Entry 8X7K (electron microscopy, 3.27 A resolution); this record covers chains A and J of the 12 polymer chains in the assembly.

# Chain A
Name: Histone H3.2
From: Homo sapiens
UniProtKB: Q71DI3 (H32_HUMAN); residues 38-134 here correspond to UniProt positions 39-135 (UniProt number = residue number + 1)
Chain sequence (97 residues; row label = number of the first residue in the row):
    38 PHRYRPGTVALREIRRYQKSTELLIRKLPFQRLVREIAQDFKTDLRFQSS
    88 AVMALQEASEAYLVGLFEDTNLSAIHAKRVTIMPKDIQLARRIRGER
Unresolved in the structure: 38
Construct notes: conflict Ser110 (Cys111 in Q71DI3)
UniProt features mapped onto this chain:
  - modified residue: Tyr41 (Phosphotyrosine), Lys56 (N6,N6,N6-trimethyllysine), Ser57 (Phosphoserine), Lys64 (N6-(2-hydroxyisobutyryl)lysine), Lys79 (N6,N6,N6-trimethyllysine), Thr80 (Phosphothreonine), Ser86 (Phosphoserine), Thr107 (Phosphothreonine), Lys115 (N6-acetyllysine), Lys122 (N6-(2-hydroxyisobutyryl)lysine)

# Chain J
Molecule: 143-nt DNA strand
From: Homo sapiens
Sequence (143 nucleotides; numbered -70 to 72; the number before each row is that of its first residue; numbers below 1 keep their minus sign (DG-70 is residue -70)):
   -70 GAGAATCCCGGTGCCGAGGCCGCTCAATTGGTCGTAGACAGCTCTAGCAC
   -20 CGCTTAAACGCACGTACGCGCTGTCCCCCGCGTTTTAACCGCCAAGGGGA
    30 TTACTCCCTAGTCTCCAGGCACGTGTCAGATATATACATCCTG

# How chain A and chain J interact
Contacting residue pairs (21):
  Arg40(A) with DG9(J), hydrogen bond to the base; DC10(J), hydrogen bond to the sugar
  Tyr41(A) with DG9(J), sugar contact; DC10(J), phosphate contact
  Pro43(A) with DC8(J), phosphate contact; DG9(J), sugar contact
  Gly44(A) with DC8(J), phosphate contact; DG9(J), hydrogen bond to the phosphate
  Thr45(A) with DG9(J), phosphate contact
  Val46(A) with DG9(J), phosphate contact
  Ala47(A) with DG9(J), hydrogen bond to the phosphate
  Arg49(A) with DA-66(J), sugar contact
  Lys56(A) with DC-64(J), salt bridge to the phosphate
  Arg63(A) with DA17(J), phosphate contact; DC18(J), salt bridge to the phosphate
  Lys64(A) with DC18(J), hydrogen bond to the phosphate
  Leu65(A) with DA17(J), phosphate contact; DC18(J), hydrogen bond to the phosphate
  Pro66(A) with DA17(J), sugar contact
  Arg69(A) with DA17(J), salt bridge to the phosphate
  Arg83(A) with DG27(J), sugar contact
Other interface residues (no listed pair), chain A (18 interface residues in all): His39, Arg42, Lys115
Other interface residues (no listed pair), chain J (10 interface residues in all): DA-67, DG-1

# In short
The interface between chain A and chain J involves 18 residues on one side and 10 on the other; the contacts
include 6 hydrogen bonds and 3 salt bridges. Polar pairs include Arg40(A)-DG9(J), Arg40(A)-DC10(J) and
Gly44(A)-DG9(J).
Chain A is Histone H3.2 and chain J is a 143-nt DNA strand, both from Homo sapiens; the structure, Cryo-EM
structures of RNF168/UbcH5c-Ub in complex with H2AK13Ub nucleosomes, was determined by electron microscopy.
